Entry 3MV9 (X-ray diffraction, 2.70 A resolution); this record covers chains A and B of the 5 polymer chains in the assembly.

Chain A:
Molecule: HLA class I histocompatibility antigen, B-35 alpha chain
Source organism: Homo sapiens
Notes: fragment: Extracellular domain
Reference sequence: P30685 (1B35_HUMAN); residues 1-276 here correspond to UniProt positions 25-300 (UniProt number = residue number + 24)
Chain sequence (276 residues; numbered 1 to 276; the number before each row is that of its first residue):
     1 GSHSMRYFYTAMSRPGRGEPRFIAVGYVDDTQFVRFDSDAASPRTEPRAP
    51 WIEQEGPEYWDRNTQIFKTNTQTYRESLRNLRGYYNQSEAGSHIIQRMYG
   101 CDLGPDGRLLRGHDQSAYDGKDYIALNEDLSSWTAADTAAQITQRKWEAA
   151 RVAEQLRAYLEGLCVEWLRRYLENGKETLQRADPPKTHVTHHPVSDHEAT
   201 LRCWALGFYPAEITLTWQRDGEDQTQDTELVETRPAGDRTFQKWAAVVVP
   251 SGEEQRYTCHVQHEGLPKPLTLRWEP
Disulfide bonds: Cys-101/Cys-164, Cys-203/Cys-259

Chain B:
Molecule: Beta-2-microglobulin
Source organism: Homo sapiens
Reference sequence: P61769 (B2MG_HUMAN); residues 1-99 here correspond to UniProt positions 21-119 (UniProt number = residue number + 20)
Chain sequence (100 residues; each row starts with the number of its first residue; numbering starts at 0):
     0 MIQRTPKIQVYSRHPAENGKSNFLNCYVSGFHPSDIEVDLLKNGERIEKV
    50 EHSDLSFSKDWSFYLLYYTEFTPTEKDEYACRVNHVTLSQPKIVKWDRDM
Sequence notes: initiating methionine (0)
Curated features (UniProtKB/Swiss-Prot):
  - modified residue: Gln-2 (Pyrrolidone carboxylic acid)
  - glycosylation: Ile-1 (N-linked (Glc) (glycation) isoleucine), Lys-19 (N-linked (Glc) (glycation) lysine), Lys-41 (N-linked (Glc) (glycation) lysine), Lys-48 (N-linked (Glc) (glycation) lysine), Lys-58 (N-linked (Glc) (glycation) lysine), Lys-91 (N-linked (Glc) (glycation) lysine), Lys-94 (N-linked (Glc) (glycation) lysine)
Disulfide bonds: Cys-25/Cys-80

Interface between chain A and chain B:
Pairs across the interface (53):
  Phe-8(A) with Phe-56(B), hydrophobic
  Tyr-9(A) with Phe-56(B)
  Met-12(A) with Ser-33(B), hydrogen bond
  Tyr-27(A) with Ser-55(B), hydrogen bond; Tyr-63(B)
  Gln-32(A) with Asp-53(B)
  Arg-35(A) with Asp-53(B), salt bridge; Leu-54(B)
  Arg-48(A) with Asp-53(B), salt bridge
  Ile-94(A) with Phe-62(B), hydrophobic
  Gln-96(A) with His-31(B), hydrogen bond; Phe-56(B); Trp-60(B), hydrogen bond (side chain-backbone); Phe-62(B)
  Arg-97(A) with Phe-56(B)
  Met-98(A) with Phe-56(B), hydrophobic; Trp-60(B), hydrophobic
  Gln-115(A) with Trp-60(B)
  Ser-116(A) with Trp-60(B)
  Ala-117(A) with Trp-60(B), hydrophobic
  Asp-119(A) with His-31(B)
  Gly-120(A) with Arg-3(B); His-31(B)
  Lys-121(A) with Ile-1(B)
  Asp-122(A) with Trp-60(B), hydrogen bond
  Thr-190(A) with Asp-98(B), hydrogen bond
  His-192(A) with Asp-96(B), salt bridge; Asp-98(B), salt bridge
  Arg-202(A) with Asp-98(B), salt bridge; Met-99(B)
  Trp-204(A) with Asp-98(B); Met-99(B)
  Glu-229(A) with Met-99(B)
  Val-231(A) with Gln-8(B)
  Glu-232(A) with Gln-8(B); Ser-28(B)
  Thr-233(A) with Tyr-26(B)
  Arg-234(A) with Gln-8(B), hydrogen bond; Tyr-10(B); Tyr-26(B); Met-99(B)
  Pro-235(A) with Tyr-10(B), hydrogen bond (backbone-side chain); Tyr-26(B); Leu-65(B), hydrophobic
  Ala-236(A) with Arg-12(B), hydrogen bond (backbone-side chain); Asn-24(B)
  Gly-237(A) with Arg-12(B)
  Asp-238(A) with Arg-12(B); His-13(B)
  Gln-242(A) with Tyr-10(B); Ser-11(B); Arg-12(B)
  Trp-244(A) with Met-99(B)
Other interface residues (no listed pair), chain A (37 interface residues in all): Thr-10, Val-25, Lys-186, Leu-206
Other interface residues (no listed pair), chain B (26 interface residues in all): Pro-14, Ser-57, Lys-58

In short:
37 residues of chain A and 26 residues of chain B are in contact, with 9 hydrogen bonds and 5 salt bridges.
Polar contacts include Arg-35(A)/Asp-53(B), Arg-48(A)/Asp-53(B) and His-192(A)/Asp-96(B).
Here chain A is HLA class I histocompatibility antigen, B-35 alpha chain and chain B is Beta-2-microglobulin,
both from Homo sapiens. Entry 3MV9 (Crystal Structure of the TK3-Gln55Ala TCR in complex with HLA-B*3501/HPVG)
was determined by X-ray diffraction, deposited together with 3MV7 and 3MV8.
